PDB entry 3AVI | X-ray diffraction, 1.70 A resolution | chains A and B of the 4 polymer chains in the assembly

[Chain A (and B)]
Name: Integrase
Source organism: Human immunodeficiency virus type 1
Notes: fragment: CCD domain; chain B of this document is another copy of the same molecule, construct and numbering; everything in this record applies to it too
UniProt: P12497 (POL_HV1N5); residues 50-212 here correspond to UniProt positions 1197-1359 (UniProt number = residue number + 1147)
Amino-acid sequence (183 residues; each row starts with the number of its first residue):
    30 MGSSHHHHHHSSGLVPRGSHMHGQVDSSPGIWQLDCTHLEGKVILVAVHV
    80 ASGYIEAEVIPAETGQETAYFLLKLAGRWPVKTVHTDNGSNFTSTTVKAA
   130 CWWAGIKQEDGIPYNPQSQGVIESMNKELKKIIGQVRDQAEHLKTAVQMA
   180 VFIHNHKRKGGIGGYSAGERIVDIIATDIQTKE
Unresolved in the structure: 30-56, 189-192, 210-212
Sequence notes: expression tag (30-49); engineered mutation Ser56 (Cys1203 in P12497), Asp139 (Phe1286 in P12497), His185 (Phe1332 in P12497)
UniProt features mapped onto this chain:
  - binding site (Mg(2+)): Asp64, Asp116, Glu152

[Chain A / chain B interface]
Residue-residue contacts (66; chain A residue first):
  Tyr83(A) with Arg107(B), hydrogen bond (side chain-backbone)
  Glu85(A) with Arg107(B), salt bridge
  Ala86(A) with Arg107(B), hydrogen bond (backbone-side chain)
  Glu87(A) with Tyr99(B); Lys103(B), salt bridge; Arg107(B), salt bridge
  Tyr99(A) with Lys173(B); Thr174(B); Gln177(B)
  Leu102(A) with Thr174(B); Gln177(B); Met178(B), hydrophobic
  Lys103(A) with Glu87(B), salt bridge; Lys103(B); Gln177(B)
  Ala105(A) with Phe181(B); His185(B), hydrogen bond (backbone-side chain)
  Gly106(A) with Phe181(B); Asn184(B), hydrogen bond (backbone-side chain)
  Arg107(A) with Tyr83(B), hydrogen bond (backbone-side chain); Glu85(B), salt bridge; Ala86(B), hydrogen bond (side chain-backbone); Glu87(B), salt bridge; Trp108(B); Gln177(B), hydrogen bond; Val180(B)
  Trp108(A) with Arg107(B); Trp108(B), hydrophobic
  Trp132(A) with Gln168(B), hydrogen bond; Met178(B), hydrophobic; Phe181(B), hydrophobic; Ile182(B), hydrophobic
  Ala133(A) with Phe181(B)
  Gln168(A) with Trp132(B), hydrogen bond
  Lys173(A) with Tyr99(B)
  Thr174(A) with Tyr99(B); Leu102(B)
  Gln177(A) with Tyr99(B); Leu102(B); Lys103(B); Arg107(B), hydrogen bond
  Met178(A) with Leu102(B), hydrophobic; Trp132(B), hydrophobic
  Val180(A) with Arg107(B)
  Phe181(A) with Ala105(B); Gly106(B); Trp132(B), hydrophobic; Ala133(B)
  Ile182(A) with Trp132(B), hydrophobic
  Asn184(A) with Gly106(B), hydrogen bond (side chain-backbone)
  His185(A) with Ala105(B)
  Tyr194(A) with Ile208(B), hydrophobic
  Glu198(A) with Ile208(B)
  Val201(A) with Val201(B); Ile204(B), hydrophobic; Ala205(B)
  Asp202(A) with Ala205(B); Ile208(B); Gln209(B), hydrogen bond
  Ile204(A) with Val201(B), hydrophobic
  Ala205(A) with Val201(B); Asp202(B); Ala205(B), hydrophobic
  Ile208(A) with Glu198(B); Asp202(B)
  Gln209(A) with Asp202(B), hydrogen bond
Interface residues without a listed pair, chain A (32 interface residues in all): Val165
Interface residues without a listed pair, chain B (32 interface residues in all): Val165, Tyr194

[Overview]
The chain A/chain B interface involves 32 residues from each chain, with 13 hydrogen bonds and 6 salt bridges.
Among the polar pairs are Glu85(A)-Arg107(B), Glu87(A)-Lys103(B) and Glu87(A)-Arg107(B). From UniProt: 3
Mg2+-binding residues on chain A.
Chain A and chain B are both Integrase (Human immunodeficiency virus type 1); the structure, Crystal
structures of novel allosteric peptide inhibitors of HIV integrase in the LEDGF binding site, was determined
by X-ray diffraction together with 3AV9, 3AVA, 3AVB, 3AVC, 3AVF, 3AVG and 6 further entries from the same
study.
